Entry 1PVC (X-ray diffraction, 2.40 A resolution); this record covers chains 0 and 4 of the 5 polymer chains in the assembly.

# Chain 0
Name: Poliovirus type 3, sabin strain
Source organism: Poliovirus type 3 (strains P3/LEON/37 AND P3/LEON 12A[1]B)
Chain sequence (4 residues; numbered 7 to 10; the number before each row is that of its first residue):
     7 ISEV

# Chain 4
Name: Poliovirus type 3, sabin strain
Source organism: Poliovirus type 3 (strains P3/LEON/37 AND P3/LEON 12A[1]B)
UniProt: P03302 (POLG_POL3L); residues 2-69 here = UniProt positions 2-69
Chain sequence (68 residues; row label = number of the first residue in the row):
     2 GAQVSSQKVGAHENSNRAYGGSTINYTTINYYKDSASNAASKQDYSQDPS
    52 KFTEPLKDVLIKTAPALN
Disordered / not traced: 17-22
Curated features (UniProtKB/Swiss-Prot):
  - site: Asn69 (Cleavage)
  - lipidation: Gly2 (N-myristoyl glycine)

# How chain 0 and chain 4 interact
Residue-residue contacts - 10 pairs, chain 0 then chain 4:
  Ile7(0) - Ala3(4)
  Ile7(0) - Val5(4)  hydrophobic
  Ser8(0) - Ala3(4)  hydrogen bond (backbone-backbone)
  Ser8(0) - Gln4(4)  hydrogen bond
  Ser8(0) - Val5(4)  hydrogen bond (backbone-backbone)
  Glu9(0) - Val5(4)
  Glu9(0) - Asn26(4)  hydrogen bond
  Val10(0) - Gln4(4)
  Val10(0) - Val5(4)  hydrogen bond (backbone-backbone)
  Val10(0) - Ser6(4)
Interface residues without a listed pair, chain 4 (8 interface residues in all): Gly2, Ser7, Gln44

# Summary
Chain 0 and chain 4 form an interface of 4 and 8 residues respectively, with 5 hydrogen bonds. Among the polar
pairs are Ser8(0)-Gln4(4), Glu9(0)-Asn26(4) and Ser8(0)-Ala3(4).
Chain 0 is Poliovirus type 3, sabin strain and chain 4 is Poliovirus type 3, sabin strain, both from
Poliovirus type 3 (strains P3/LEON/37 AND P3/LEON 12A[1]B); the structure, Refinement of the sabin strain of
type 3 poliovirus at 2.4 angstroms and the crystal structures ..., was determined by X-ray diffraction.
